Entry 3M6M (X-ray diffraction, 2.50 A resolution); this record covers chains B and E of the 6 polymer chains in the assembly.

# Chain B
Name: RpfF protein
From: Xanthomonas campestris pv. campestris
UniProt: Q7CLS3 (Q7CLS3_XANCP); residue numbers follow UniProt; this construct covers 1-289
Amino-acid sequence (305 residues; numbered -15 to 289; the number before each row is that of its first residue; numbers below 1 keep their minus sign (Met-15 is residue -15)):
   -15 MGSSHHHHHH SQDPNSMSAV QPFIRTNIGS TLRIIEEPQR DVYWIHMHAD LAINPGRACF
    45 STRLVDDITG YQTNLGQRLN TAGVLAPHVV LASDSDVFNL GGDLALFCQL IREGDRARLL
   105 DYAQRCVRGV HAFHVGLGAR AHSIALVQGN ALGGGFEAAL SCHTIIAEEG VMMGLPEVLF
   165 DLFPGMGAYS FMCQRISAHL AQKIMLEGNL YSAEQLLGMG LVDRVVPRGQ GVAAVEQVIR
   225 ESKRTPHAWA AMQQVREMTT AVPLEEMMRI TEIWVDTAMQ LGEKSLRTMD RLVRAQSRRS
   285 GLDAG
Not modelled in the structure: -15 to 13, 37-40, 281-289
Differences from the reference sequence: expression tag (-15 to 0)
Reported in the primary citation:
  - catalytic residues: Glu141, Glu161
  - mutagenesis - L136A/L194A: abolished binding to Sensory/regulatory protein rpfC (chain E)

# Chain E
Name: Sensory/regulatory protein rpfC
From: Xanthomonas campestris pv. campestris
Notes: EC 2.7.13.3
UniProt: P0C0F6 (RPFC_XANCP); residues 449-590 here correspond to UniProt positions 400-541 (UniProt number = residue number - 49)
Amino-acid sequence (143 residues; row label = number of the first residue in the row):
   448 MSNPFLRHRA RVRSMRMLVA DDHEANRMVL QRLLEKAGHK VLCVNGAEQV LDAMAEEDYD
   508 AVIVDLHMPG MNGLDMLKQL RVMQASGMRY TPVVVLSADV TPEAIRACEQ AGARAFLAKP
   568 VVAAKLLDTL ADLAVSTRQL ATP
Not modelled in the structure: 448-462, 481-486, 582-590
Differences from the reference sequence: expression tag (448)
Bound ions: Mg2+: Asp512, His514
Reported in the primary citation:
  - post-translational modification sites: Asp512 (citing earlier work)
  - mutagenesis - E495A/L498A/D499A, R528A/V529A/M530A: abolished binding to RpfF protein (chain B)

# Interface between chain B and chain E
Residue-residue contacts (27):
  Leu84(B) - Ser533(E)
  Asn134(B) - Ala532(E)  hydrogen bond (side chain-backbone)
  Leu136(B) - Val529(E)  hydrophobic
  Leu136(B) - Ser533(E)
  Pro160(B) - Val529(E)  hydrophobic
  Leu163(B) - Lys525(E)
  Leu163(B) - Gln526(E)
  Leu163(B) - Val529(E)  hydrophobic
  Glu191(B) - Lys525(E)  hydrogen bond (backbone-side chain)
  Gly192(B) - Lys525(E)
  Asn193(B) - Lys525(E)
  Leu194(B) - Arg528(E)
  Leu194(B) - Ala532(E)  hydrophobic
  Gln199(B) - Gln557(E)  hydrogen bond
  Lys268(B) - Glu495(E)
  Arg271(B) - Glu495(E)  salt bridge
  Thr272(B) - Gln526(E)
  Arg275(B) - Glu495(E)  salt bridge
  Arg275(B) - Asp499(E)  salt bridge
  Arg275(B) - Gln526(E)
  Arg275(B) - Met530(E)
  Leu276(B) - Met530(E)  hydrophobic
  Arg278(B) - Ala502(E)
  Ala279(B) - Ser533(E)
  Ala279(B) - Gly534(E)
  Ala279(B) - Met535(E)
  Gln280(B) - Ser533(E)
Also at the interface, not in a pair above, chain B (20 interface residues in all): Val81, Met156
Also at the interface, not in a pair above, chain E (16 interface residues in all): Leu498, Gly517, Met518
Interface features reported in the paper:
  - hot spots on chain E (mutagenesis) - R528A/V529A/M530A: abolished binding to RpfF protein (chain B)

# Overview
Chain B and chain E form an interface of 20 and 16 residues respectively, with 3 hydrogen bonds and 3 salt
bridges. Among the polar pairs are Arg271(B)-Glu495(E), Arg275(B)-Glu495(E) and Arg275(B)-Asp499(E). From the
paper: catalytic residues Glu141(B) and Glu161(B); E495A/L498A/D499A and R528A/V529A/M530A of chain E abolish
binding to RpfF protein (chain B).
Chain B is RpfF protein and chain E is Sensory/regulatory protein rpfC, both from Xanthomonas campestris pv.
campestris; the structure, Crystal structure of RpfF complexed with REC domain of RpfC, was determined by
X-ray diffraction, deposited together with 3M6N.
